7XYH - chain A; structure by X-ray diffraction, 2.04 A resolution.

Chain A:
Name: Casein kinase II subunit alpha'
Source organism: Homo sapiens
Notes: EC 2.7.11.1
UniProt: P19784 (CSK22_HUMAN); numbering as in UniProt (aligned over 1-334)
Amino-acid sequence (339 residues; numbered -4 to 334; the number before each row is that of its first residue; numbers below 1 keep their minus sign (Gly-4 is residue -4)):
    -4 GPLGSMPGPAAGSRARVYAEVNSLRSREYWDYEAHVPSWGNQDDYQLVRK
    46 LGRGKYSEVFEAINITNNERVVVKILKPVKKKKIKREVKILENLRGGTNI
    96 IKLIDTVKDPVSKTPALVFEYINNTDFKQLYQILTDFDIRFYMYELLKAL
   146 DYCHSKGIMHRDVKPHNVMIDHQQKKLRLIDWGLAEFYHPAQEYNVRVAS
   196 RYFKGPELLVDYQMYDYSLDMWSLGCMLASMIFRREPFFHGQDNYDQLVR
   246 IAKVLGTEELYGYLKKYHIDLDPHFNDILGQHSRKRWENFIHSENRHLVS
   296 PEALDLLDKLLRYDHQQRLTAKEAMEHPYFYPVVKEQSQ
Disordered / not traced: -4 to 7, 333-334
Construct notes: expression tag (-4 to 0)
Residues lining bound ligands: Tyrphostin AG 1112 (8BH; 5-azanyl-3-[(Z)-1-cyano-2-(1H-indol-3-yl)ethenyl]-1H-pyrazole-4-carbonitrile): Leu46, Gly47, Val54, Val67, Ile96, Phe114, Glu115, Tyr116, His161, Asn162, Met164, Ile175

Overview:
Chain A binds Tyrphostin AG 1112.
Chain A is Casein kinase II subunit alpha' (Homo sapiens); the structure, Crystal structure of CK2a2 complexed
with AG1112, was determined by X-ray diffraction (same publication as 7X4H).
